8JIB - chains E and F of the 12 polymer chains in the assembly; structure by X-ray diffraction, 3.15 A resolution.

== Chain E (and F) ==
Name: TK receptor
Organism: Aedes aegypti
Notes: chain F of this document is another copy of the same molecule, construct and numbering; everything in this record applies to it too
UniProt: Q16G28 (Q16G28_AEDAE); numbering as in UniProt (aligned over 1-681)
Chain sequence (681 residues; row label = number of the first residue in the row):
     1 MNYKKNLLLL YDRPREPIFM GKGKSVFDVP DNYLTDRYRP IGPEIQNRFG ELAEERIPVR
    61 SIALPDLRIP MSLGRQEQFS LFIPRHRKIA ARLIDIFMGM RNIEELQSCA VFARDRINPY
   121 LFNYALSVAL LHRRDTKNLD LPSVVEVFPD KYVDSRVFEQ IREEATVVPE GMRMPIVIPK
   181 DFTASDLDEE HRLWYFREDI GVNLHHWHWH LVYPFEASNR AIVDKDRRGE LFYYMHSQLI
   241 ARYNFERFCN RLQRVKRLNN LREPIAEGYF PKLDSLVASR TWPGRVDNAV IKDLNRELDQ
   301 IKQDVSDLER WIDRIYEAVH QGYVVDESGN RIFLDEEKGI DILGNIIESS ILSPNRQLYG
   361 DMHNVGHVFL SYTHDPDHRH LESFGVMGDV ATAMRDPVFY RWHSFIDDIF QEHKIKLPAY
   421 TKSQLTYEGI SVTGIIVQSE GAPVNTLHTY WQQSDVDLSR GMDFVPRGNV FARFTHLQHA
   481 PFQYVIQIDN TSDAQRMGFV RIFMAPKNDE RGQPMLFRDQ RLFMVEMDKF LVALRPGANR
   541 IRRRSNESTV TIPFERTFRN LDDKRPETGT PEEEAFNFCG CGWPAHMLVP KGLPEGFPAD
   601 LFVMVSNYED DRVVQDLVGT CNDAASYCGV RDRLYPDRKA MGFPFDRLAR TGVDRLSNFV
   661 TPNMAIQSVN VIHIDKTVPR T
Disordered / not traced: 560-576, 624-626 (chain F: 560-580, 624-626)
Cystine bridges: Cys621-Cys628
Metal / ion sites: Cu ion site 1: His206, His210, His236; Cu ion site 2: His363, His367, His403

== How chain E and chain F interact ==
Pairs across the interface - 18 pairs, chain E then chain F:
  Arg68(E) - Asp654(F)  salt bridge
  Arg68(E) - Arg655(F)
  Arg262(E) - Asn260(F)
  Lys292(E) - Glu263(F)  salt bridge
  Asp293(E) - Asn259(F)
  Glu297(E) - Arg254(F)  salt bridge
  Gln300(E) - Arg518(F)
  Lys302(E) - Asp408(F)
  Asp304(E) - Arg257(F)  salt bridge
  Arg310(E) - Asp313(F)  salt bridge
  Arg310(E) - Tyr316(F)
  Arg314(E) - Tyr316(F)
  Arg314(E) - Glu317(F)
  Arg314(E) - His320(F)
  Gly329(E) - Arg331(F)
  Gln357(E) - His320(F)
  Gln357(E) - Lys416(F)
  Leu358(E) - Glu317(F)
Other interface residues (no listed pair), chain E (15 interface residues in all): Leu298, Glu327
Other interface residues (no listed pair), chain F (19 interface residues in all): Gln321, Glu510, Arg511, Asp519

== Summary ==
The interface between chain E and chain F involves 15 residues on one side and 19 on the other, with 5 salt
bridges. Among the polar pairs are Arg68(E)-Asp654(F), Lys292(E)-Glu263(F) and Glu297(E)-Arg254(F). The Cu ion
site 1 is built by His206(E), His210(E) and His236(E).
Both chains are TK receptor (Aedes aegypti). Entry 8JIB (Crystal Structure of Prophenoloxidase PPO6 from Aedes
aegypti) was determined by X-ray diffraction (same publication as 8JI8).
